Entry 1MXL (solution NMR); this record covers chains C and I.

== Chain C ==
Protein: Protein (troponin C)
Source organism: Homo sapiens
Notes: fragment: regulatory n-domain residues 1-89
Reference sequence: P63316 (TNNC1_HUMAN); numbering as in UniProt (aligned over 1-89)
Sequence (89 residues; row label = number of the first residue in the row):
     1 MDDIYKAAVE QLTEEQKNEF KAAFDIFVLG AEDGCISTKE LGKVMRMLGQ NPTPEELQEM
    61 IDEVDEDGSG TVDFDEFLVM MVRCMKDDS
Ion coordination: Ca2+: Asp-65, Asp-67, Ser-69, Thr-71, Glu-76
Swiss-Prot annotation at these positions:
  - binding site (Ca(2+)): Asp-65, Asp-67, Ser-69, Thr-71, Glu-76
  - modified residue: Met-1 (N-acetylmethionine)
  - natural variant: Ala-8 (A8V: In CMH13), Leu-29 (L29Q: In CMH13), Cys-84 (C84Y: In CMH13)

== Chain I ==
Protein: Protein (troponin I)
Notes: fragment: cardiac troponin i residues 147-163
Reference sequence: P19429 (TNNI3_HUMAN); residues 1-17 here correspond to UniProt positions 147-163 (UniProt number = residue number + 146)
Sequence (17 residues; each row starts with the number of its first residue):
     1 RISADAMMQA LLGARAK

== Interface between chain C and chain I ==
Residue-residue contacts (16; chain C residue first):
  Ala-22(C) / Leu-12(I)
  Ala-23(C) / Met-7(I)
  Ala-23(C) / Leu-12(I)
  Ile-26(C) / Leu-11(I)
  Ile-26(C) / Leu-12(I)
  Val-44(C) / Leu-11(I)
  Met-47(C) / Ala-10(I)
  Met-47(C) / Leu-11(I)
  Leu-48(C) / Ile-2(I)
  Leu-48(C) / Ser-3(I)
  Leu-48(C) / Ala-6(I)
  Leu-48(C) / Met-7(I)
  Leu-48(C) / Ala-10(I)
  Leu-48(C) / Leu-11(I)
  Met-60(C) / Ile-2(I)
  Cys-84(C) / Arg-1(I)
Interface residues without a listed pair, chain C (11 interface residues in all): Glu-19, Phe-27, Met-80

== Summary ==
The interface between chain C and chain I involves 11 residues on one side and 8 on the other. Asp-65(C),
Asp-67(C), Ser-69(C), Thr-71(C) and Glu-76(C) coordinate Ca2+. From UniProt: 5 Ca2+-binding residues on chain
C.
Chain C is Protein (troponin C) (Homo sapiens) and chain I is Protein (troponin I); the structure, Structure
of cardiac troponin C-troponin I complex, was determined by solution NMR.
